7EW0 - chains A and E of the 5 polymer chains in the assembly; structure by electron microscopy, 3.42 A resolution.

== Chain A ==
Molecule: Guanine nucleotide-binding protein G(i) subunit alpha-1
Organism: Homo sapiens
UniProtKB: P63096 (GNAI1_HUMAN); residue numbers follow UniProt; this construct covers 1-354
Sequence (354 residues; numbered 1 to 354; the number before each row is that of its first residue):
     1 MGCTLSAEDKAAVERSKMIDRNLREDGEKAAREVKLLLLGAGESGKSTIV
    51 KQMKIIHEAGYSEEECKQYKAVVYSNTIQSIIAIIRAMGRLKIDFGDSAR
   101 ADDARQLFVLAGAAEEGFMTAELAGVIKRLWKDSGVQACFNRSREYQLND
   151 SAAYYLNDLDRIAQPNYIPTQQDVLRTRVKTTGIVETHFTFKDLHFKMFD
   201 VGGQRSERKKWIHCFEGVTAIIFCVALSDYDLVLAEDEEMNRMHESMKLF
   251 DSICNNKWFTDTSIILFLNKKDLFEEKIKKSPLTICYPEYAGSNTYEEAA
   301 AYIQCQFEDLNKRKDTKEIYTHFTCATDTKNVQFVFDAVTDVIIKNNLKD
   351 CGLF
Not modelled in the structure: 1-2, 58-181
Swiss-Prot annotation at these positions:
  - region: Lys35 to Thr48 (G1 motif), Asp173 to Thr181 (G2 motif), Phe196 to Arg205 (G3 motif), Ile265 to Asp272 (G4 motif), Thr324 to Thr329 (G5 motif)
  - binding site (GTP): Glu43 to Thr48, Ser151, Leu175 to Thr181, Asp200 to Gln204, Asn269 to Asp272, Ala326
  - binding site (Mg(2+)): Ser47, Thr181
  - modified residue: Arg178 (ADP-ribosylarginine), Gln204 (Deamidated glutamine), Cys351 (ADP-ribosylcysteine)
  - lipidation: Gly2 (N-myristoyl glycine), Cys3 (S-palmitoyl cysteine)
  - natural variant: Gly40 (G40C: In NEDHISB; G40R: In NEDHISB), Gly45 (G45D: In NEDHISB), Thr48 (T48I: In NEDHISB; T48K: In NEDHISB), Gln52 (Q52P: In NEDHISB), Ser75 (deletion: In NEDHISB; uncertain significance), Gln172 (deletion: In NEDHISB), Asp173 (D173V: In NEDHISB), Glu186 to Phe189 (deletion: In NEDHISB; uncertain significance), Cys224 (C224Y: In NEDHISB), Lys270 (K270N: In NEDHISB; K270R: In NEDHISB), Asp272 (D272G: In NEDHISB), Ala326 (A326P: In NEDHISB), 1 further natural variant entry in UniProt
  - mutagenesis: Gly42 (G42R: Abolishes switch to an activated conformation and dissociation from beta and gamma subunits upon GTP binding. Abolishes interaction with RGS family members), Glu116 (E116L: Enhances interaction (inactive GDP-bound) with RGS14), Gln147 (Q147L: Enhances interaction (inactive GDP-bound) with RGS14), Glu245 (E245L: Enhances interaction (inactive GDP-bound) with RGS14)

== Chain E ==
Molecule: scFv16
Organism: Mus musculus
Notes: antibody fragment or engineered binder
Sequence (266 residues; row label = number of the first residue in the row):
     1 DVQLVESGGGLVQPGGSRKLSCSASGFAFSSFGMHWVRQAPEKGLEWVAY
    51 ISSGSGTIYYADTVKGRFTISRDDPKNTLFLQMTSLRSEDTAMYYCVRSI
   101 YYYGSSPFDFWGQGTTLTVSSGGGGSGGGGSGGGGSDIVMTQATSSVPVT
   151 PGESVSISCRSSKSLLHSNGNTYLYWFLQRPGQSPQLLIYRMSNLASGVP
   201 DRFSGSGSGTAFTLTISRLEAEDVGVYYCMQHLEYPLTFGAGTKLELKAA
   251 AENLYFQGHHHHHHHH
Not modelled in the structure: 1, 122-135, 248-266
Disulfide bonds: Cys159-Cys229

== Interface between chain A and chain E ==
Residue-residue contacts (18):
  Thr4(A) with His167(E)
  Ser6(A) with His167(E); Tyr173(E), hydrogen bond
  Ala7(A) with His232(E); Leu233(E)
  Glu8(A) with Tyr173(E); Tyr175(E), hydrogen bond; Arg191(E), salt bridge; His232(E), salt bridge
  Asp9(A) with Asn169(E), hydrogen bond
  Ala11(A) with Tyr101(E), hydrophobic
  Ala12(A) with Tyr101(E)
  Glu14(A) with Ser52(E), hydrogen bond; Ser53(E); Gly56(E); Thr57(E)
  Arg15(A) with Ile100(E)
  Met18(A) with Ser53(E)
Also at the interface, not in a pair above, chain A (11 interface residues in all): Lys10
Also at the interface, not in a pair above, chain E (17 interface residues in all): Tyr59, Tyr102, Glu234, Tyr235

== Overview ==
11 residues of chain A face 17 of chain E across their interface, with 4 hydrogen bonds and 2 salt bridges.
Polar pairs include Glu8(A)-Arg191(E), Glu8(A)-His232(E) and Ser6(A)-Tyr173(E). From UniProt: 24 GTP-binding
residues, Mg2+-binding residues Ser47(A) and Thr181(A) and 4 mutagenesis sites on chain A.
Here chain A is Guanine nucleotide-binding protein G(i) subunit alpha-1 (Homo sapiens) and chain E is scFv16
(Mus musculus). Entry 7EW0 (Cryo-EM structure of ozanimod -bound Sphingosine-1-phosphate receptor 1 in complex
with Gi protein) was determined by electron microscopy, deposited together with 7EVY, 7EVZ, 7EW1 and 7EW7.
